PDB entry 7WO5 | electron microscopy, 3.45 A resolution | chains F and G of the 9 polymer chains in the assembly

== Chain F ==
Name: mAb15 VH
Source organism: Homo sapiens
Sequence (225 residues; numbered 1 to 225; the number before each row is that of its first residue):
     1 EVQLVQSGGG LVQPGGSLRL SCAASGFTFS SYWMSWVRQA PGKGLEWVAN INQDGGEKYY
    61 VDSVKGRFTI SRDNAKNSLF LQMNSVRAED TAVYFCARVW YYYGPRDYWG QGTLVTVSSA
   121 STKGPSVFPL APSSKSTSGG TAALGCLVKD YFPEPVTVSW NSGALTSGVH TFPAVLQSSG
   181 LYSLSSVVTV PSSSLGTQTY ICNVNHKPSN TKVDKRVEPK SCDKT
Cystine bridges: Cys22-Cys96, Cys146-Cys202

== Chain G ==
Name: mAb15 VL
Source organism: Homo sapiens
Sequence (218 residues; numbered 1 to 218; the number before each row is that of its first residue):
     1 DIVMTQPHSV SESPGKTVTI SCTRSSGSIA SNYVQWYQQR PGSSPTTVIY EDNQRPSGVP
    61 DRFSGSIDSS SNSASLTISG LKTEDEADYY CQSYDGSNHN VVFGGGTELT VLSQPKAAPS
   121 VTLFPPSSEE LQANKATLVC LISDFYPGAV TVAWKADSSP VKAGVETTTP SKQSNNKYAA
   181 SSYLSLTPEQ WKSHRSYSCQ VTHEGSTVEK TVAPTECS
Disordered / not traced: 1, 217-218
Cystine bridges: Cys22-Cys91, Cys140-Cys199

== Chain F / chain G interface ==
Pairs across the interface (66):
  Val37(F) - Phe103(G)  hydrophobic
  Gln39(F) - Gln39(G)  hydrogen bond
  Gly44(F) - Tyr90(G)
  Leu45(F) - Phe103(G)  hydrophobic
  Trp47(F) - His99(G)
  Trp47(F) - Asn100(G)
  Trp47(F) - Val101(G)
  Trp47(F) - Phe103(G)  hydrophobic
  Tyr59(F) - His99(G)
  Val61(F) - Asn100(G)
  Tyr101(F) - Glu51(G)  hydrogen bond
  Tyr102(F) - Tyr94(G)  hydrogen bond
  Tyr102(F) - His99(G)
  Tyr103(F) - Asn32(G)
  Tyr103(F) - Tyr33(G)
  Tyr103(F) - Tyr94(G)  hydrophobic
  Gly104(F) - Gln35(G)
  Pro105(F) - Gln35(G)
  Pro105(F) - Tyr37(G)
  Pro105(F) - Tyr50(G)  hydrophobic
  Arg106(F) - Tyr37(G)  hydrogen bond (backbone-side chain)
  Arg106(F) - Thr47(G)  hydrogen bond (backbone-side chain)
  Arg106(F) - Val101(G)
  Trp109(F) - Tyr37(G)  hydrophobic
  Trp109(F) - Pro45(G)
  Gly110(F) - Ser44(G)  hydrogen bond (backbone-side chain)
  Gln111(F) - Ser44(G)
  Phe128(F) - Glu130(G)
  Pro129(F) - Ser127(G)  hydrogen bond (backbone-side chain)
  Pro129(F) - Glu129(G)
  Leu130(F) - Phe124(G)  hydrophobic
  Leu130(F) - Pro125(G)
  Leu130(F) - Ser127(G)
  Ala131(F) - Pro125(G)
  Ala131(F) - Pro126(G)
  Ala131(F) - Ser127(G)
  Ser133(F) - Pro125(G)
  Ser133(F) - Glu216(G)
  Ser134(F) - Val212(G)
  Lys135(F) - Val121(G)
  Lys135(F) - Thr122(G)
  Lys135(F) - Lys210(G)
  Ser136(F) - Phe124(G)
  Thr141(F) - Asp144(G)
  Ala143(F) - Phe124(G)
  Leu147(F) - Thr137(G)
  Leu147(F) - Tyr183(G)
  Lys149(F) - Lys135(G)
  Thr171(F) - Ser171(G)  hydrogen bond (backbone-side chain)
  Phe172(F) - Leu141(G)  hydrophobic
  Phe172(F) - Thr168(G)
  Phe172(F) - Thr169(G)
  Phe172(F) - Ser171(G)
  Phe172(F) - Ala179(G)
  Pro173(F) - Thr168(G)
  Pro173(F) - Thr169(G)
  Pro173(F) - Ser171(G)
  Ala174(F) - Thr169(G)
  Val175(F) - Glu166(G)
  Leu176(F) - Glu166(G)
  Ser183(F) - Tyr183(G)
  Ser185(F) - Tyr183(G)  hydrogen bond
  Val187(F) - Leu141(G)  hydrophobic
  Arg216(F) - Glu129(G)
  Glu218(F) - Ser128(G)
  Lys220(F) - Glu216(G)  salt bridge
Interface residues without a listed pair, chain F (46 interface residues in all): Lys43, Glu46, Asn50, Phe95, Asp107, His170
Interface residues without a listed pair, chain G (44 interface residues in all): Gln92, Gly105, Leu123, Gln173, Ser181, Thr211

== Summary ==
The interface between chain F and chain G involves 46 residues on one side and 44 on the other, with 9
hydrogen bonds and 1 salt bridge. Among the polar pairs are Lys220(F)-Glu216(G), Gln39(F)-Gln39(G) and
Tyr101(F)-Glu51(G).
Here chain F is mAb15 VH and chain G is mAb15 VL, both from Homo sapiens. Entry 7WO5 (SARS-CoV-2 Spike in
complex with IgG 553-15 (S-553-15 trimer)) was determined by electron microscopy together with 7WO4, 7WO7 and
7WOG from the same study.
